Entry 8HNW (X-ray diffraction, 3.41 A resolution); this record covers chains A and D of the 4 polymer chains in the assembly.

[Chain A]
Protein: CRISPR-associated endonuclease Cas9
Organism: Haemophilus parainfluenzae
UniProtKB: F0ET08 (F0ET08_HAEPA); numbering as in UniProt (aligned over 1-1054)
Amino-acid sequence (1055 residues; row label = number of the first residue in the row; numbering starts at 0):
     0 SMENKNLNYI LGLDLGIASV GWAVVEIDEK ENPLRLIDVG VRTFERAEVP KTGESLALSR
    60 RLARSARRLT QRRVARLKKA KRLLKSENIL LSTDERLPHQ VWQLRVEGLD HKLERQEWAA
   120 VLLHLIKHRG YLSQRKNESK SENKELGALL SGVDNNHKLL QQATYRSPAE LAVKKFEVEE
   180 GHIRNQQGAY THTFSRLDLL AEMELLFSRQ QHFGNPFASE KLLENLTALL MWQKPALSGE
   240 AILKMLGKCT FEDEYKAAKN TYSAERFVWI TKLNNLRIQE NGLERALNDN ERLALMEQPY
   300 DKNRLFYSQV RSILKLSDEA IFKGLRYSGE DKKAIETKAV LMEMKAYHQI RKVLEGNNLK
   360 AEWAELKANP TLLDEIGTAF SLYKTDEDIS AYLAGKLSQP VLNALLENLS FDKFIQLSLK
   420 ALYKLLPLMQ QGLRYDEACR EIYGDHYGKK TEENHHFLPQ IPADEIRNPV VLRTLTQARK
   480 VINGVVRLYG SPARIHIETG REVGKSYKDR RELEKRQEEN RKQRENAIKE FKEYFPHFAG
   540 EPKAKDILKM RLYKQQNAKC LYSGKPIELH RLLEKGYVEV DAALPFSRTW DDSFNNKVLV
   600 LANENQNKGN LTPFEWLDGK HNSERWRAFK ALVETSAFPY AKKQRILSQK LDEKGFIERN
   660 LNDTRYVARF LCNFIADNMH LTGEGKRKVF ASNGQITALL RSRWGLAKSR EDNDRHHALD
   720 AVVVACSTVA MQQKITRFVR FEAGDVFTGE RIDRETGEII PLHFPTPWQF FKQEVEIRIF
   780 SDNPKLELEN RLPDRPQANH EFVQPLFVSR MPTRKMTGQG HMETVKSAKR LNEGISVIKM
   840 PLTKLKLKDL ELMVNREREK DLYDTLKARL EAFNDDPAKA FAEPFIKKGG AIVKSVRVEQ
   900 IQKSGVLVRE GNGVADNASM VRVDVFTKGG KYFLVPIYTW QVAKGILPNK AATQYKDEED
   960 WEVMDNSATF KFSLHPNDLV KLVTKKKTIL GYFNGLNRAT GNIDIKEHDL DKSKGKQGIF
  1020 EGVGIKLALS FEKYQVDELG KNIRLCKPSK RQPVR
Unresolved in the structure: 0-8, 45-51, 140-143, 248-249, 318-319, 326-333, 443-455, 499-657, 681-687, 700-711, 738-760
Construct notes: expression tag (0); engineered mutation Ala581 (His in F0ET08)

[Chain D]
Molecule: Non-target strand
Sequence (11 nucleotides; row label = number of the first residue in the row):
     1 ATATGATTTT A

[Interface between chain A and chain D]
Residue-residue contacts (16; chain A residue first):
  Ile900(A) - DG5(D)  phosphate contact
  Ser903(A) - DT4(D)  hydrogen bond to the phosphate
  Ser903(A) - DG5(D)  hydrogen bond to the phosphate
  Asn916(A) - DA3(D)  sugar contact
  Asn916(A) - DT4(D)  hydrogen bond to the phosphate
  Ala917(A) - DA3(D)  sugar contact
  Ser918(A) - DA3(D)  phosphate contact
  Met919(A) - DA3(D)  hydrogen bond to the phosphate
  Met919(A) - DT4(D)  phosphate contact
  Tyr937(A) - DT4(D)  hydrogen bond to the phosphate
  Asn996(A) - DT4(D)  base contact
  Asn996(A) - DG5(D)  base contact
  Arg997(A) - DT4(D)  phosphate contact
  Ala998(A) - DT4(D)  phosphate contact
  Ala998(A) - DG5(D)  phosphate contact
  Thr999(A) - DA6(D)  hydrogen bond to the base
Other interface residues (no listed pair), chain A (17 interface residues in all): Lys902, Tyr954, Asn993, Gly994, Leu995, Asp1003
Other interface residues (no listed pair), chain D (6 interface residues in all): DT2, DT8

[In short]
The interface between chain A and chain D involves 17 residues on one side and 6 on the other, with 6 hydrogen
bonds. Among the polar pairs are Thr999(A)-DA6(D), Ser903(A)-DT4(D) and Ser903(A)-DG5(D).
Chain A is CRISPR-associated endonuclease Cas9 (Haemophilus parainfluenzae) and chain D is Non-target strand;
the structure, Crystal structure of HpaCas9-sgRNA surveillance complex bound to double-stranded DNA, was
determined by X-ray diffraction, deposited together with 8HNT and 8HNV.
